Entry 5ICG (X-ray diffraction, 2.60 A resolution); this record covers chain A.

[Chain A]
Name: (S)-norcoclaurine 6-O-methyltransferase
Source organism: Thalictrum flavum subsp. glaucum
Notes: EC 2.1.1.128
Reference sequence: Q5C9L7 (Q5C9L7_THLFG); residue numbers follow UniProt; this construct covers 8-350
Amino-acid sequence (352 residues; row label = number of the first residue in the row; numbers below 1 keep their minus sign (Gly-1 is residue -1)):
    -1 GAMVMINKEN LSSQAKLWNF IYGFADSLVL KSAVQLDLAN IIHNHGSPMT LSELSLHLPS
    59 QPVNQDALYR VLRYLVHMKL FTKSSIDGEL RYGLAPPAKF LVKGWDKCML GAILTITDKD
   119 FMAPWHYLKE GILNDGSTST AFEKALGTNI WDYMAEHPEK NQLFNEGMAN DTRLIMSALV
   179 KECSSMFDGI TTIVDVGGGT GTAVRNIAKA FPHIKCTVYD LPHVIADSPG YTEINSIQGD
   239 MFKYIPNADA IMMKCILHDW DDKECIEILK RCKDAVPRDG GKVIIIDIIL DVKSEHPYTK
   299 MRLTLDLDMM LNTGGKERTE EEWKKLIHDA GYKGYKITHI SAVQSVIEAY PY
Disordered / not traced: -1 to 7, 134, 224-242
Sequence notes: expression tag (-1 to 7)
UniProt features mapped onto this chain:
  - active site: His256 (Proton acceptor)
  - binding site (S-adenosyl-L-methionine): Met166, Thr170, Gly195, Asp218, Asp238, Met239, Lys252
  - binding site (substrate): Asp169, Cys253 to Asp257, Asp306

[Overview]
From UniProt: active-site residue His256, 7 S-adenosyl-L-methionine-binding residues and 7 substrate-binding
residues.
Chain A is (S)-norcoclaurine 6-O-methyltransferase (Thalictrum flavum subsp. glaucum); the structure, Crystal
structure of apo (S)-norcoclaurine 6-O-methyltransferase, was determined by X-ray diffraction, deposited
together with 5ICC, 5ICE and 5ICF.
